3TJH - chains A and C of the 4 polymer chains in the assembly; structure by X-ray diffraction, 2.12 A resolution.

Chain A:
Name: H2-Ld SBM2
From: Mus musculus
Amino-acid sequence (180 residues; each row starts with the number of its first residue; numbering starts at 0):
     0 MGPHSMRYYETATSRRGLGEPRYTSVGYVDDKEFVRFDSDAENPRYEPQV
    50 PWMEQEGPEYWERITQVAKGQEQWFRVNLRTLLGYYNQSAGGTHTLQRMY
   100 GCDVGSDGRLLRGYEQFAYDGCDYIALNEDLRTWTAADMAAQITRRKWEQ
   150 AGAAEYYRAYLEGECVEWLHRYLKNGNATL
Not modelled in the structure: 0, 176-179
Disulfide bonds: Cys101-Cys164

Chain C:
Name: 42F3 alpha
From: Mus musculus, Homo sapiens
Amino-acid sequence (226 residues; each row starts with the number of its first residue; numbers below 1 keep their minus sign (Ala-8 is residue -8)):
    -8 ADPGYLLEAQSVTQPDARVTVSEGASLQLRCKYSYSATPYLFWYVQYPRQ
    42 GLQMLLKYYSGDPVVQGVNGFEAEFSKSDSSFHLRKASVHWSDSAVYFCA
    92 VSAKGTGSKLSFGKGAKLTVSPNIQNPDPAVYQLRDSKSSDKSVCLFTDF
   142 DSQTNVSQSKDSDVYITDKCVLDMRSMDFKSNSAVAWSNKSDFACANAFN
   192 NSIIPEDTFFPSPESSSRGGLEVLFQ
Not modelled in the structure: -8 to -1, 130-132, 204-217
Disulfide bonds: Cys22-Cys90, Cys136-Cys186

Chain A / chain C interface:
Residue-residue contacts - 7 pairs, chain A then chain C:
  Gln65(A) - Ala28(C)
  Gln65(A) - Thr29(C)  hydrogen bond
  Gly69(A) - Lys95(C)
  Gly69(A) - Gly96(C)
  Gln72(A) - Gly96(C)
  Trp73(A) - Gly96(C)
  Tyr155(A) - Tyr50(C)  hydrophobic
Other interface residues (no listed pair), chain A (7 interface residues in all): Val66, Val76
Other interface residues (no listed pair), chain C (6 interface residues in all): Thr97
The authors on this interface:
  - pairs named by the authors: Gln65(A)-Thr29(C) (hydrogen bond), Tyr155(A)-Tyr50(C)

In short:
7 residues of chain A face 6 of chain C across their interface; the contacts include 1 hydrogen bond. Its one
hydrogen-bonded contact is Gln65(A)-Thr29(C). The authors report a hydrogen bond between Gln65(A) and
Thr29(C); a contact between Tyr155(A) and Tyr50(C).
Here chain A is H2-Ld SBM2 (Mus musculus) and chain C is 42F3 alpha (Mus musculus, Homo sapiens). Entry 3TJH
(42F3-p3A1/H2-Ld complex) was determined by X-ray diffraction, deposited together with 3TF7, 3TFK and 3TPU.
